Entry 5ESU (X-ray diffraction, 2.20 A resolution); this record covers chains A and B of the 4 polymer chains in the assembly.

== Chain A (and B) ==
Molecule: 2-succinyl-5-enolpyruvyl-6-hydroxy-3-cyclohexene-1-carboxylate synthase
Source organism: Mycobacterium tuberculosis (strain ATCC 25618 / H37Rv)
Notes: EC 2.2.1.9; chain B of this document is another copy of the same molecule, construct and numbering; everything in this record applies to it too
UniProtKB: P9WK11 (MEND_MYCTU); numbering as in UniProt (aligned over 1-554)
Chain sequence (574 residues; row label = number of the first residue in the row; numbers below 1 keep their minus sign (Met-19 is residue -19)):
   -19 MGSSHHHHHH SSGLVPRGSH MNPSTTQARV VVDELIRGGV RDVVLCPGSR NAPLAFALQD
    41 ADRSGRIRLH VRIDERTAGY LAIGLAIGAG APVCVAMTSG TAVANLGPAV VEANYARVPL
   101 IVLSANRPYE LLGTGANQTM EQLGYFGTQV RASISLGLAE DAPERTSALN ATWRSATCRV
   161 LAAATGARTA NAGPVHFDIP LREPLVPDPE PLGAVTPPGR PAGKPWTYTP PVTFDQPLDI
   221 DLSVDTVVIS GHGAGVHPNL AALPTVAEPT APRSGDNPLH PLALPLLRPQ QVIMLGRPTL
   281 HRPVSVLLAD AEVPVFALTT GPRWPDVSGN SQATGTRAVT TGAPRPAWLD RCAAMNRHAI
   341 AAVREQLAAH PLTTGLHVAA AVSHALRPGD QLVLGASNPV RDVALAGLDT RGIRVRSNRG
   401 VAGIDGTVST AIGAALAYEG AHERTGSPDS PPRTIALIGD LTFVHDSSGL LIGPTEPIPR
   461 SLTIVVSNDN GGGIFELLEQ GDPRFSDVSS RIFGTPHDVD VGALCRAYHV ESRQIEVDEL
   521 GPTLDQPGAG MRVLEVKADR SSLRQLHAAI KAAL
Unresolved in the structure: -19 to 0, 192-194, 473-485 (chain B: -19 to 0, 471-486, 494-496)
Construct notes: initiating methionine (-19); expression tag (-18 to 0)

== How chain A and chain B interact ==
Pairs across the interface (11; chain A residue first):
  Glu110(A) with Gly137(B)
  Gly113(A) with Arg159(B)
  Thr114(A) with Arg159(B)
  Gly137(A) with Glu110(B)
  Glu140(A) with Arg182(B), salt bridge
  Arg145(A) with Asp141(B), salt bridge; Arg182(B)
  Arg159(A) with Gly113(B); Thr114(B)
  Arg182(A) with Glu140(B), salt bridge; Arg145(B)
Also at the interface, not in a pair above, chain A (10 interface residues in all): Leu138, Ala142
Also at the interface, not in a pair above, chain B (11 interface residues in all): Leu136, Leu138

== Summary ==
10 residues of chain A and 11 residues of chain B are in contact; the contacts include 3 salt bridges. Polar
contacts include Glu140(A)-Arg182(B) and Arg145(A)-Asp141(B).
Both chains are 2-succinyl-5-enolpyruvyl-6-hydroxy-3-cyclohexene-1-carboxylate synthase (Mycobacterium
tuberculosis (strain ATCC 25618 / H37Rv)). Entry 5ESU (Crystal Structure of M. tuberculosis MenD bound to Mg2+
and Covalent Intermediate II (a ThDP + ...) was determined by X-ray diffraction (same publication as 5ERX,
5ERY, 5ESD, 5ESO and 5ESS).
